6PWF - chains A and J of the 11 polymer chains in the assembly; structure by electron microscopy, 4.07 A resolution (low resolution: residue-level contacts below are approximate; hydrogen-bond / salt-bridge calls are withheld).

[Chain A]
Molecule: Histone H3
Organism: Drosophila melanogaster
Reference sequence: P02299 (H3_DROME); residues 0-135 here correspond to UniProt positions 1-136 (UniProt number = residue number + 1)
Chain sequence (136 residues; row label = number of the first residue in the row; numbering starts at 0):
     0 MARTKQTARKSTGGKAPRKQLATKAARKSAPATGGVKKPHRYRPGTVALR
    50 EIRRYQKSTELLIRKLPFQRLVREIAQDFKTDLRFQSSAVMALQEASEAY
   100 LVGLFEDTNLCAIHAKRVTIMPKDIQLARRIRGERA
Unresolved in the structure: 0-37, 134-135

[Chain J]
Molecule: 147-nt DNA strand
Organism: synthetic construct
Sequence (147 nucleotides; row label = number of the first residue in the row; numbers below 1 keep their minus sign (DA-73 is residue -73)):
   -73 ATCGAGAATCCCGGTGCCGAGGCCGCTCAATTGGTCGTAGACAGCTCTAG
   -23 CACCGCTTAAACGCACGTACGCGCTGTCCCCCGCGTTTTAACCGCCAAGG
    27 GGATTACTCCCTAGTCTCCAGGCACGTGTCAGATATATACATCCGAT
Unresolved in the structure: -73

[Chain A / chain J interface]
Contacting residue pairs (21; chain A residue first):
  Arg40(A) with DG9(J); DC10(J)
  Tyr41(A) with DA-66(J); DC10(J)
  Arg42(A) with DG9(J)
  Pro43(A) with DC8(J); DG9(J)
  Gly44(A) with DG9(J)
  Thr45(A) with DG9(J)
  Val46(A) with DG9(J); DC10(J)
  Ala47(A) with DG9(J)
  Arg49(A) with DA-66(J); DT-65(J)
  Arg63(A) with DA17(J); DC18(J)
  Leu65(A) with DA17(J); DC18(J)
  Pro66(A) with DA17(J)
  Arg69(A) with DA17(J)
  Arg83(A) with DG25(J)
Interface residues without a listed pair, chain A (15 interface residues in all): Lys64
Interface residues without a listed pair, chain J (10 interface residues in all): DA-67, DG26

[Overview]
Chain A and chain J form an interface of 15 and 10 residues respectively.
Here chain A is Histone H3 (Drosophila melanogaster) and chain J is a 147-nt DNA strand (synthetic construct).
Entry 6PWF (Cryo-EM structure of the ATPase domain of chromatin remodeling factor ISWI bound to the
nucleosome) was determined by electron microscopy, deposited together with 6PWE.
